PDB entry 4BHU | X-ray diffraction, 1.91 A resolution | chains E and I of the 10 polymer chains in the assembly

[Chain E]
Name: Uncharacterized protein yuab
Organism: Bacillus subtilis SUBSP. subtilis
UniProt: P71014 (YUAB_BACSU); residue numbers follow UniProt; this construct covers 48-172
Chain sequence (130 residues; each row starts with the number of its first residue):
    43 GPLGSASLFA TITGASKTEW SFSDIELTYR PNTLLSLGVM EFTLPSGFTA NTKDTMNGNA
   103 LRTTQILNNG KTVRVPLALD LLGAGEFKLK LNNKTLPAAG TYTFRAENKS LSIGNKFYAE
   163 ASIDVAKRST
Sequence notes: expression tag (43-47); engineered mutation Mse-98 (Leu in P71014)
Modified residues: Lys-59, Lys-130, Lys-158 (n-dimethyl-lysine; MLY); Mse-82, Mse-98 (selenomethionine; parent Met)

[Chain I]
Name: Uncharacterized protein yuab
Organism: Bacillus subtilis SUBSP. subtilis
UniProt: P71014 (YUAB_BACSU); residues 48-172 here = UniProt positions 48-172
Chain sequence (130 residues; each row starts with the number of its first residue):
    43 GPLGSASLFA TITGASKTEW SFSDIELTYR PDTLLSLGVM EFTLPSGFTA NTKDTMNGNA
   103 LRTTQILNNG KTVRVPLALD LLGAGEFKLK LNNKTLPAAG TYTFRAENKS LSIGNKFYAE
   163 ASIDVAKRST
Disordered / not traced: 43-46, 155-159, 171-172
Sequence notes: expression tag (43-47); conflict Asp-74 (Asn in P71014); engineered mutation Mse-98 (Leu in P71014)
Modified residues: Lys-59, Lys-130 (n-dimethyl-lysine; MLY); Mse-82, Mse-98 (selenomethionine; parent Met); Lys-158 (N-dimethyl-lysine; MLY)

[Interface between chain E and chain I]
Residue-residue contacts (7):
  Leu-79(E) / Leu-121(I)  hydrophobic
  Thr-106(E) / Val-81(I)
  Thr-106(E) / Arg-116(I)
  Asn-110(E) / Thr-106(I)
  Arg-116(E) / Thr-106(I)
  Pro-118(E) / Pro-118(I)  hydrophobic
  Pro-118(E) / Ala-120(I)
Other interface residues (no listed pair), chain E (11 interface residues in all): Val-81, Arg-104, Thr-105, Leu-109, Leu-119, Leu-153
Other interface residues (no listed pair), chain I (10 interface residues in all): Leu-79, Leu-119, Asp-122, Lys-151

[Overview]
The interface between chain E and chain I involves 11 residues on one side and 10 on the other.
Here chain E is Uncharacterized protein yuab and chain I is Uncharacterized protein yuab, both from Bacillus
subtilis SUBSP. subtilis. Entry 4BHU (Crystal structure of BslA - A bacterial hydrophobin) was determined by
X-ray diffraction.
